PDB entry 4AZK | X-ray diffraction, 1.59 A resolution | chains A and B

# Chain A (and B)
Protein: Phosphoserine aminotransferase
Organism: Bacillus alcalophilus
Notes: EC 2.6.1.52; chain B of this document is another copy of the same molecule, construct and numbering; everything in this record applies to it too
UniProtKB: Q9RME2 (SERC_BACAO); residues 1-360 here correspond to UniProt positions 2-361 (UniProt number = residue number + 1)
Sequence (360 residues; row label = number of the first residue in the row):
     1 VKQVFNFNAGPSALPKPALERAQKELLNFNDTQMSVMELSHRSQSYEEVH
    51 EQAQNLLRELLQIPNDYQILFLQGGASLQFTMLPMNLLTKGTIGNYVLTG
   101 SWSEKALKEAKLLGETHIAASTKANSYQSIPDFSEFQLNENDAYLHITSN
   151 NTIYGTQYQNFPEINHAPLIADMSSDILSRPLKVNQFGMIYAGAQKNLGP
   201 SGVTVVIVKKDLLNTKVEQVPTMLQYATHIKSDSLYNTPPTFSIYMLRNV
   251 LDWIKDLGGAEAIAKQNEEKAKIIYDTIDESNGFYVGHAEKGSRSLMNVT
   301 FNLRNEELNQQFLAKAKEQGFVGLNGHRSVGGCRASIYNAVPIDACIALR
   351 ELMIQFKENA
Covalent attachments: pyridoxal phosphate (PLP) linked to Lys196
Residues lining bound ligands: pyridoxal phosphate (PLP): Gly74, Gly75, Ala76, Ser77, Phe80, Trp102, Thr148, Asn150, Thr152, Asp172, Ser174, Ser175, Gln195

# Interface between chain A and chain B
Pairs across the interface (104; chain A residue first):
  Val4(A) - Thr32(B)
  Val4(A) - Gln33(B)
  Val4(A) - Met34(B)  hydrophobic
  Asn6(A) - Met34(B)
  Asn6(A) - Glu38(B)  hydrogen bond (side chain-backbone)
  Asn8(A) - Glu38(B)  hydrogen bond (side chain-backbone)
  Asn8(A) - Leu39(B)
  Asn8(A) - Ser40(B)
  Gly10(A) - His41(B)  hydrogen bond (backbone-side chain)
  Pro11(A) - Met37(B)
  Pro11(A) - Leu39(B)
  Pro11(A) - His41(B)
  Pro11(A) - Thr238(B)
  Ser12(A) - Glu38(B)
  Ala13(A) - Glu38(B)
  Leu14(A) - Met37(B)  hydrophobic
  Leu14(A) - Glu38(B)  hydrogen bond (backbone-side chain)
  Lys16(A) - Leu27(B)
  Leu19(A) - Leu26(B)
  Leu19(A) - Leu27(B)  hydrophobic
  Leu19(A) - Ser35(B)
  Leu19(A) - Met37(B)  hydrophobic
  Leu19(A) - Glu38(B)
  Ala22(A) - Leu26(B)  hydrophobic
  Gln23(A) - Gln23(B)  hydrogen bond (backbone-side chain)
  Gln23(A) - Lys24(B)
  Gln23(A) - Leu26(B)
  Gln23(A) - Leu27(B)
  Lys24(A) - Gln23(B)
  Leu26(A) - Leu19(B)
  Leu26(A) - Ala22(B)  hydrophobic
  Leu26(A) - Gln23(B)
  Leu27(A) - Leu19(B)  hydrophobic
  Leu27(A) - Gln23(B)
  Thr32(A) - Val4(B)
  Gln33(A) - Val4(B)
  Met34(A) - Asn6(B)  hydrogen bond
  Met34(A) - Asn8(B)
  Ser35(A) - Leu19(B)
  Met37(A) - Pro11(B)
  Met37(A) - Leu14(B)
  Met37(A) - Leu19(B)  hydrophobic
  Met37(A) - Pro200(B)  hydrophobic
  Met37(A) - Phe242(B)  hydrophobic
  Glu38(A) - Asn6(B)  hydrogen bond (backbone-side chain)
  Glu38(A) - Asn8(B)  hydrogen bond (backbone-side chain)
  Glu38(A) - Ser12(B)
  Glu38(A) - Ala13(B)
  Glu38(A) - Leu14(B)  hydrogen bond (side chain-backbone)
  Glu38(A) - Leu19(B)
  Leu39(A) - Asn8(B)
  Leu39(A) - Pro11(B)
  Ser40(A) - Asn8(B)
  His41(A) - Gly10(B)
  His41(A) - Pro11(B)
  Gln73(A) - Gln73(B)
  Gln73(A) - Gly74(B)  hydrogen bond (side chain-backbone)
  Gln73(A) - Gly75(B)
  Gln73(A) - Gly202(B)
  Gly74(A) - Gln73(B)  hydrogen bond (backbone-side chain)
  Gly74(A) - Met223(B)
  Gly74(A) - Asn237(B)  hydrogen bond (backbone-side chain)
  Gly75(A) - Gln73(B)
  Ser77(A) - Met223(B)
  Ser77(A) - Asn237(B)
  Thr81(A) - Pro221(B)
  Met85(A) - Pro221(B)  hydrophobic
  Met85(A) - Leu224(B)  hydrophobic
  Lys105(A) - Tyr236(B)
  Glu109(A) - Pro221(B)
  Glu109(A) - Thr222(B)  hydrogen bond
  Leu112(A) - Gln219(B)
  Leu112(A) - Val220(B)
  Leu112(A) - Pro221(B)  hydrophobic
  Gln195(A) - Thr238(B)  hydrogen bond
  Pro200(A) - Met37(B)  hydrophobic
  Ser201(A) - Thr238(B)
  Ser201(A) - Pro239(B)  hydrogen bond (side chain-backbone)
  Ser201(A) - Pro240(B)
  Ser201(A) - Thr241(B)  hydrogen bond (side chain-backbone)
  Gly202(A) - Gln73(B)
  Glu218(A) - Leu112(B)
  Val220(A) - Leu112(B)
  Pro221(A) - Thr81(B)
  Pro221(A) - Met85(B)  hydrophobic
  Pro221(A) - Glu109(B)
  Pro221(A) - Leu112(B)  hydrophobic
  Thr222(A) - Glu109(B)  hydrogen bond
  Met223(A) - Gly74(B)
  Met223(A) - Ser77(B)
  Leu224(A) - Met85(B)  hydrophobic
  Leu224(A) - Leu224(B)  hydrophobic
  Tyr236(A) - Lys105(B)  hydrogen bond
  Asn237(A) - Gly74(B)  hydrogen bond (side chain-backbone)
  Asn237(A) - Ser77(B)
  Thr238(A) - Pro11(B)
  Thr238(A) - Gln195(B)  hydrogen bond
  Thr238(A) - Ser201(B)
  Pro239(A) - Ser201(B)  hydrogen bond (backbone-side chain)
  Pro240(A) - Ser201(B)
  Thr241(A) - Ser201(B)  hydrogen bond
  Phe242(A) - Met37(B)  hydrophobic
  Phe242(A) - Phe242(B)  hydrophobic
  Met246(A) - Met37(B)  hydrophobic
Other interface residues (no listed pair), chain A (55 interface residues in all): Glu20, Leu78, Lys108, Val322
Other interface residues (no listed pair), chain B (54 interface residues in all): Glu20, Leu78, Lys108, Met246, Val322

# Overview
Chain A and chain B form an interface of 55 and 54 residues respectively, with 22 hydrogen bonds. Among the
polar pairs are Asn6(A)-Glu38(B), Asn8(A)-Glu38(B) and Gly10(A)-His41(B). Pyridoxal phosphate is covalently
linked to Lys196(A).
Chain A and chain B are both Phosphoserine aminotransferase (Bacillus alcalophilus); the structure, Structural
basis of L-phosphoserine binding to Bacillus alcalophilus phosphoserine aminotransferase, was determined by
X-ray diffraction (same publication as 4AZJ).
